6CQ6 - chains A and B; structure by X-ray diffraction, 3.10 A resolution.

[Chain A (and B)]
Molecule: Potassium channel subfamily K member 2
From: Mus musculus
Notes: chain B of this document is another copy of the same molecule, construct and numbering; everything in this record applies to it too
UniProt: P97438 (KCNK2_MOUSE); residues 20-324 here correspond to UniProt positions 35-339 (UniProt number = residue number + 15)
Amino-acid sequence (312 residues; numbered 20 to 331; the number before each row is that of its first residue):
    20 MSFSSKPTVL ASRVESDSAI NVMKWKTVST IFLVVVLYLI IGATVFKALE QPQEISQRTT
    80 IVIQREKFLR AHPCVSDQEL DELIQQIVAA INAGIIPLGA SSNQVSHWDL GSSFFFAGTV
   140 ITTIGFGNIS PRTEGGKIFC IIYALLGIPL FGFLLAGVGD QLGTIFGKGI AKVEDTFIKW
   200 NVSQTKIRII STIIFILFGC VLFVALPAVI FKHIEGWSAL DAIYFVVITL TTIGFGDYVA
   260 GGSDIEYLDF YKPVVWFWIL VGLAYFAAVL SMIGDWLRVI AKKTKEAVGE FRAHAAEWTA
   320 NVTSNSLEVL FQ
Disordered / not traced: 20-42, 114-124, 322-331 (chain B: 20-34, 317-331)
Construct notes: initiating methionine (20); engineered mutation Arg-84 (Lys99 in P97438), Glu-85 (Gln100 in P97438), Lys-86 (Thr101 in P97438), Leu-88 (Ile103 in P97438), Arg-89 (Ala104 in P97438), Ala-90 (Gln105 in P97438), Pro-92 (Ala107 in P97438), Ser-95 (Asn110 in P97438), Asp-96 (Ser111 in P97438), Gln-97 (Thr112 in P97438), Ala-119 (Asn134 in P97438), Ala-300 (Ser315 in P97438), Ala-306 (Glu321 in P97438), Ser-323 (Ala338 in P97438), Asn-324 (Glu339 in P97438); expression tag (325-331)
Ion coordination: K+ site 1: Thr-142, Ile-143, Thr-251, Ile-252 (shared with Thr-142(B), Ile-143(B), Thr-251(B), Ile-252(B) of chain B); K+ site 2: Thr-142, Thr-251 (shared with Thr-142(B), Thr-251(B) of chain B); K+ site 3: Ile-143, Gly-144, Ile-252, Gly-253 (shared with Ile-143(B), Gly-144(B), Ile-252(B), Gly-253(B) of chain B); K+ site 4: Gly-144, Phe-145, Gly-253, Phe-254 (shared with Gly-144(B), Phe-145(B), Gly-253(B), Phe-254(B) of chain B); Cd2+: Glu-309, His-313 (shared with Glu-309(B) of chain B)
Reported in the primary citation:
  - specificity-determining residues: Lys-271

[Chain A / chain B interface]
Pairs across the interface (186; chain A residue first):
  Lys-45(A) / Gln-180(B)
  Val-47(A) / Gly-176(B)
  Ile-50(A) / Leu-173(B)
  Phe-51(A) / Leu-173(B)  hydrophobic
  Phe-51(A) / Trp-275(B)  hydrophobic
  Val-54(A) / Ile-140(B)  hydrophobic
  Val-54(A) / Leu-169(B)  hydrophobic
  Val-54(A) / Leu-173(B)  hydrophobic
  Tyr-57(A) / Ile-140(B)  hydrophobic
  Tyr-57(A) / Tyr-162(B)  hydrogen bond (side chain-backbone)
  Tyr-57(A) / Leu-165(B)
  Tyr-57(A) / Gly-166(B)  hydrogen bond (side chain-backbone)
  Tyr-57(A) / Leu-169(B)  hydrophobic
  Leu-58(A) / Phe-133(B)  hydrophobic
  Leu-58(A) / Ala-136(B)  hydrophobic
  Leu-58(A) / Gly-137(B)
  Leu-58(A) / Ile-140(B)  hydrophobic
  Leu-58(A) / Tyr-162(B)
  Gly-61(A) / Tyr-162(B)
  Ala-62(A) / Ser-132(B)  hydrogen bond (backbone-side chain)
  Ala-62(A) / Phe-133(B)
  Val-64(A) / Phe-158(B)  hydrophobic
  Phe-65(A) / Trp-127(B)  hydrophobic
  Phe-65(A) / Phe-135(B)  hydrophobic
  Phe-65(A) / Phe-158(B)  hydrophobic
  Lys-66(A) / Trp-127(B)
  Lys-66(A) / Leu-129(B)
  Leu-68(A) / Thr-152(B)  hydrogen bond (backbone-side chain)
  Leu-68(A) / Gly-154(B)
  Leu-68(A) / Gly-155(B)
  Leu-68(A) / Phe-158(B)  hydrophobic
  Glu-69(A) / Trp-127(B)
  Glu-69(A) / Pro-150(B)
  Glu-69(A) / Arg-151(B)  hydrogen bond (side chain-backbone)
  Glu-69(A) / Thr-152(B)  hydrogen bond (side chain-backbone)
  Glu-69(A) / Gly-155(B)
  Gln-70(A) / Ser-125(B)  hydrogen bond
  Gln-70(A) / Trp-127(B)
  Gln-72(A) / Arg-151(B)
  Gln-72(A) / Thr-152(B)  hydrogen bond
  Glu-73(A) / Val-124(B)
  Glu-73(A) / Ser-125(B)  hydrogen bond
  Glu-73(A) / His-126(B)  hydrogen bond (side chain-backbone)
  Glu-73(A) / Trp-127(B)  hydrogen bond (side chain-backbone)
  Arg-77(A) / Gln-123(B)  hydrogen bond (side chain-backbone)
  Arg-77(A) / Val-124(B)
  Ile-80(A) / Ile-114(B)  hydrophobic
  Ile-80(A) / Pro-116(B)  hydrophobic
  Val-81(A) / Gln-123(B)
  Gln-83(A) / Gln-105(B)
  Arg-84(A) / Ile-115(B)
  Arg-84(A) / Pro-116(B)
  Arg-84(A) / Leu-117(B)  hydrogen bond (side chain-backbone)
  Phe-87(A) / Leu-102(B)  hydrophobic
  His-91(A) / Ser-95(B)  hydrogen bond
  Cys-93(A) / His-91(B)
  Cys-93(A) / Cys-93(B)  disulfide
  Cys-93(A) / Val-94(B)  hydrogen bond (side chain-backbone)
  Asp-96(A) / Gly-118(B)
  Glu-98(A) / His-91(B)
  Asp-100(A) / Leu-117(B)
  Asp-100(A) / Gly-118(B)  hydrogen bond (side chain-backbone)
  Ile-103(A) / Ile-106(B)  hydrophobic
  Ile-103(A) / Pro-116(B)
  Ile-103(A) / Leu-117(B)  hydrophobic
  Gln-105(A) / Gln-83(B)
  Ile-106(A) / Ile-103(B)  hydrophobic
  Ile-106(A) / Ile-106(B)  hydrophobic
  Ile-106(A) / Ile-110(B)  hydrophobic
  Ile-110(A) / Ile-110(B)  hydrophobic
  Ser-125(A) / Glu-73(B)  hydrogen bond
  Ser-125(A) / Arg-77(B)
  His-126(A) / Glu-73(B)  hydrogen bond (backbone-side chain)
  His-126(A) / Arg-77(B)
  Trp-127(A) / Phe-65(B)  hydrophobic
  Trp-127(A) / Lys-66(B)
  Trp-127(A) / Glu-69(B)
  Trp-127(A) / Gln-70(B)
  Trp-127(A) / Glu-73(B)
  Asp-128(A) / Lys-66(B)
  Leu-129(A) / Lys-66(B)
  Ser-132(A) / Ala-62(B)  hydrogen bond (side chain-backbone)
  Ser-132(A) / Phe-65(B)
  Ser-132(A) / Lys-66(B)
  Phe-133(A) / Leu-58(B)  hydrophobic
  Phe-133(A) / Ile-59(B)
  Phe-133(A) / Ala-62(B)
  Phe-135(A) / Phe-65(B)  hydrophobic
  Phe-135(A) / Phe-254(B)  hydrophobic
  Ala-136(A) / Leu-58(B)  hydrophobic
  Gly-137(A) / Leu-58(B)
  Val-139(A) / Ile-252(B)
  Val-139(A) / Phe-254(B)  hydrophobic
  Ile-140(A) / Tyr-57(B)  hydrophobic
  Ile-140(A) / Leu-58(B)  hydrophobic
  Thr-142(A) / Thr-250(B)
  Thr-142(A) / Thr-251(B)
  Thr-142(A) / Ile-252(B)
  Ile-143(A) / Ile-252(B)
  Gly-144(A) / Ile-252(B)
  Gly-144(A) / Gly-253(B)
  Gly-144(A) / Phe-254(B)
  Phe-145(A) / Phe-254(B)
  Gly-146(A) / Phe-254(B)
  Ser-149(A) / Asp-256(B)
  Pro-150(A) / Glu-69(B)
  Pro-150(A) / Tyr-243(B)
  Arg-151(A) / Glu-69(B)  hydrogen bond (backbone-side chain)
  Thr-152(A) / Leu-68(B)
  Thr-152(A) / Glu-69(B)  hydrogen bond (backbone-side chain)
  Glu-153(A) / Leu-239(B)
  Gly-154(A) / Leu-68(B)
  Gly-155(A) / Phe-65(B)
  Gly-155(A) / Leu-68(B)
  Gly-155(A) / Glu-69(B)
  Lys-156(A) / Leu-239(B)
  Lys-156(A) / Asp-240(B)  salt bridge
  Lys-156(A) / Tyr-243(B)
  Lys-156(A) / Tyr-257(B)  hydrogen bond
  Ile-157(A) / Leu-239(B)  hydrophobic
  Phe-158(A) / Val-64(B)  hydrophobic
  Phe-158(A) / Phe-65(B)  hydrophobic
  Cys-159(A) / Phe-65(B)  hydrophobic
  Cys-159(A) / Ile-247(B)  hydrophobic
  Cys-159(A) / Phe-254(B)  hydrophobic
  Ile-160(A) / Tyr-243(B)  hydrophobic
  Ile-160(A) / Val-246(B)  hydrophobic
  Tyr-162(A) / Tyr-57(B)  hydrogen bond (backbone-side chain)
  Tyr-162(A) / Leu-58(B)
  Tyr-162(A) / Gly-61(B)
  Tyr-162(A) / Phe-65(B)  hydrophobic
  Ala-163(A) / Ile-252(B)  hydrophobic
  Leu-164(A) / Leu-289(B)
  Leu-164(A) / Ile-292(B)
  Leu-165(A) / Tyr-57(B)
  Leu-165(A) / Ile-292(B)  hydrophobic
  Leu-165(A) / Leu-296(B)
  Gly-166(A) / Tyr-57(B)  hydrogen bond (backbone-side chain)
  Ile-167(A) / Thr-250(B)
  Pro-168(A) / Leu-289(B)
  Pro-168(A) / Ile-292(B)  hydrophobic
  Pro-168(A) / Gly-293(B)
  Pro-168(A) / Leu-296(B)  hydrophobic
  Leu-169(A) / Tyr-57(B)  hydrophobic
  Leu-169(A) / Leu-296(B)
  Phe-172(A) / Gly-293(B)
  Phe-172(A) / Arg-297(B)
  Leu-173(A) / Ile-50(B)
  Leu-173(A) / Phe-51(B)  hydrophobic
  Leu-173(A) / Val-54(B)  hydrophobic
  Gly-176(A) / Val-47(B)
  Asp-179(A) / Lys-43(B)  salt bridge
  Gln-180(A) / Trp-44(B)
  Leu-239(A) / Glu-153(B)
  Leu-239(A) / Ile-157(B)  hydrophobic
  Asp-240(A) / Lys-156(B)  salt bridge
  Tyr-243(A) / Pro-150(B)
  Tyr-243(A) / Lys-156(B)
  Tyr-243(A) / Ile-160(B)  hydrophobic
  Val-246(A) / Ile-160(B)  hydrophobic
  Thr-250(A) / Thr-142(B)
  Thr-250(A) / Ile-167(B)
  Thr-251(A) / Thr-142(B)
  Ile-252(A) / Val-139(B)
  Ile-252(A) / Thr-142(B)
  Ile-252(A) / Ile-143(B)
  Ile-252(A) / Gly-144(B)
  Ile-252(A) / Ala-163(B)  hydrophobic
  Gly-253(A) / Gly-144(B)
  Phe-254(A) / Phe-135(B)  hydrophobic
  Phe-254(A) / Gly-144(B)
  Phe-254(A) / Phe-145(B)
  Phe-254(A) / Gly-146(B)
  Phe-254(A) / Ser-149(B)
  Phe-254(A) / Cys-159(B)  hydrophobic
  Asp-256(A) / Ser-149(B)  hydrogen bond
  Asp-256(A) / Arg-151(B)
  Tyr-257(A) / Lys-156(B)  hydrogen bond
  Trp-275(A) / Leu-58(B)  hydrophobic
  Leu-279(A) / Phe-51(B)  hydrophobic
  Leu-289(A) / Pro-168(B)
  Ile-292(A) / Leu-164(B)
  Ile-292(A) / Leu-165(B)  hydrophobic
  Ile-292(A) / Pro-168(B)  hydrophobic
  Gly-293(A) / Pro-168(B)
  Gly-293(A) / Phe-172(B)
Interface residues without a listed pair, chain A (103 interface residues in all): Val-53, Val-55, Ile-59, Val-94, Leu-99, Leu-102, Thr-138, Ile-148, Ile-161, Val-177, Ile-242, Ile-247, Leu-296
Interface residues without a listed pair, chain B (108 interface residues in all): Val-53, Val-55, Thr-63, Gln-72, Phe-87, Val-107, Ala-109, Ser-121, Asp-128, Ile-148, Ile-161, Val-177, Ile-242, Leu-279
Disulfides between the chains: Cys-93(A)/Cys-93(B)

[Summary]
The interface between chain A and chain B involves 103 residues on one side and 108 on the other, with 1
disulfide bond, 26 hydrogen bonds and 3 salt bridges. Among the polar pairs are Lys-156(A)/Asp-240(B),
Asp-179(A)/Lys-43(B) and Tyr-57(A)/Tyr-162(B). Thr-142(A), Ile-143(A), Thr-251(A) and Ile-252(A) form the K+
site 1. From the paper: the specificity determinant Lys-271(A).
Chain A and chain B are both Potassium channel subfamily K member 2 (Mus musculus); the structure,
K2P2.1(TREK-1) apo structure, was determined by X-ray diffraction.
